PDB entry 3OEN | X-ray diffraction, 1.80 A resolution | chain A

== Chain A ==
Name: Glutamate [NMDA] receptor subunit epsilon-4
Organism: Rattus norvegicus
UniProt: Q62645 (NMDE4_RAT); the construct has insertions or renumbered stretches relative to UniProt, so the offset changes along the chain: 2-142 = UniProt 424-564; 145-286 = UniProt 686-827
Chain sequence (286 residues; each row starts with the number of its first residue):
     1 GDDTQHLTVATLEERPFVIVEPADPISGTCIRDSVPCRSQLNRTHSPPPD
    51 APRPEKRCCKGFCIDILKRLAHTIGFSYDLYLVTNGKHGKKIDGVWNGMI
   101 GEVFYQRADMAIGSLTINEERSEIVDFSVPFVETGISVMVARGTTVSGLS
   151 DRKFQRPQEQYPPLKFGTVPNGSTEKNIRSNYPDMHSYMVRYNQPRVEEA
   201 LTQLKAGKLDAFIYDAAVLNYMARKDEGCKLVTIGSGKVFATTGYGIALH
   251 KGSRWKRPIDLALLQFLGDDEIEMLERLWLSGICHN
Unresolved in the structure: 1-3, 42-53, 143-162, 286
Cystine bridges: Cys30-Cys58, Cys37-Cys59, Cys229-Cys284
Sequence notes: expression tag (1); linker (143-144)
Residues lining bound ligands: glutamic acid (GLU): His88, Ser114, Leu115, Thr116, Arg121, Val169, Gly172, Ser173, Thr174, Tyr214, Asp215, Tyr245
Curated features (UniProtKB/Swiss-Prot):
  - binding site (L-glutamate): Ser114, Thr116, Arg121, Ser173, Thr174, Asp215
  - glycosylation (N-linked (GlcNAc...) asparagine): Asn42, Asn171
From the paper describing this entry:
  - conformationally variable residues (loop rearrangement): Ile234 to Ala241
  - contacts within the chain: Ala216-Val239 (hydrophobic contact)
  - binding site for glutamic acid: Ser114, Thr116, Arg121, Ser173, Thr174

== In short ==
Bound to chain A: glutamic acid. UniProt lists 6 L-glutamate-binding residues. The paper reports a binding
site for glutamic acid at Ser114, Thr116 and Arg121 among others; conformational variability at Ile234.
Chain A is Glutamate [NMDA] receptor subunit epsilon-4 (Rattus norvegicus); the structure, Crystal structure
of GluN2D ligand-binding core in complex with L-glutamate, was determined by X-ray diffraction together with
3OEK, 3OEL and 3OEM from the same study.
